Entry 8V5V (electron microscopy, 2.93 A resolution); this record covers chains E and F of the 9 polymer chains in the assembly.

# Chain E (and F)
Name: Spike protein S2, Fibritin
From: Severe acute respiratory syndrome coronavirus 2
Notes: chain F of this document is another copy of the same molecule, construct and numbering; everything in this record applies to it too
UniProtKB: chimeric construct of P0DTC2, P10104: residues 691-1211 from P0DTC2 (SPIKE_SARS2) positions 691-1211 (same numbers); residues 1214-1240 from P10104 positions 458-484 (UniProt number = residue number - 756)
Chain sequence (588 residues; numbered 691 to 1278; the number before each row is that of its first residue):
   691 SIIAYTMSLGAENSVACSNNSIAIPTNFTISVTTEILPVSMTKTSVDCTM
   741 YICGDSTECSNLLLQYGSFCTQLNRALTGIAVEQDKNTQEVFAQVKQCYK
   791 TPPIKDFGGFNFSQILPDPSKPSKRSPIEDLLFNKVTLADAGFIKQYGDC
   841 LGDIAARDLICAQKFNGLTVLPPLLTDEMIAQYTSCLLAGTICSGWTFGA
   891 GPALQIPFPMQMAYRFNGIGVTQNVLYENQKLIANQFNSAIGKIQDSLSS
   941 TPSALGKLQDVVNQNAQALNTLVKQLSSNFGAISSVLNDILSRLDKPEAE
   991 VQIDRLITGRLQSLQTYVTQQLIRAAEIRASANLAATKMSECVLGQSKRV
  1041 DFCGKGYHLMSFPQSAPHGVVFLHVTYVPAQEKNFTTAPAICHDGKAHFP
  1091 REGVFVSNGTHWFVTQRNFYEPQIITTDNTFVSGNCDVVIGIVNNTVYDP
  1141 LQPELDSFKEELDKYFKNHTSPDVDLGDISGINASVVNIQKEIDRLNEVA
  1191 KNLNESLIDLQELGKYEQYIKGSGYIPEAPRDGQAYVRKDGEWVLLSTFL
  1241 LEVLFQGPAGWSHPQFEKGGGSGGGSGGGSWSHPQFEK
Disordered / not traced: 691-705, 1150-1278
Sequence notes: engineered mutation Cys707 (Tyr in P0DTC2), Pro817 (Phe in P0DTC2), Cys876 (Ala in P0DTC2), Cys883 (Thr in P0DTC2), Pro892 (Ala in P0DTC2), Pro899 (Ala in P0DTC2), Pro942 (Ala in P0DTC2), Pro987 (Val in P0DTC2); conflict Cys788 (Ile in P0DTC2), Leu1235 (Phe479 in P10104); linker (1212-1213); expression tag (1241-1278)
UniProt features mapped onto this chain:
  - region: Ser816 to Tyr837 (Fusion peptide 1), Lys835 to Phe855 (Fusion peptide 2), Asp1163 to Glu1202 (Heptad repeat 2)
  - site: Arg815, Ser816 (Cleavage)
  - glycosylation (N-linked (GlcNAc...) asparagine): Asn709 (high mannose), Asn717 (hybrid), Asn801 (hybrid), Asn1074 (hybrid), Asn1098 (complex), Asn1134 (complex), Asn1158 (complex), Asn1173 (complex), Asn1194 (complex)
Disulfide bonds: Cys738-Cys760, Cys743-Cys749, Cys788-Cys876, Cys840-Cys851, Cys1032-Cys1043, Cys1082-Cys1126
Glycans and other covalent adducts: N-acetylglucosamine (NAG) linked to Asn709, Asn717, Asn801, Asn1074, Asn1098, Asn1134
What the authors report for this chain:
  - post-translational modification sites: Asn709, Asn717, Asn801, Asn1074, Asn1098, Asn1134
  - conformationally variable residues (domain motion, loop rearrangement, order/disorder transition): Phe833 to Asn856, Gly885 to Pro897, Pro987
  - self-association interface (contacts with another copy of this molecule); pairs are residue here / residue on that copy: Lys1038-Phe888

# Chain E / chain F interface
Inter-chain disulfides: Cys707(E)-Cys883(F)
Residue-residue contacts - 37 pairs, chain E then chain F:
  Ala706(E) - Gln895(F)
  Cys707(E) - Cys883(F)  disulfide
  Ser708(E) - Gln895(F)  hydrogen bond (backbone-side chain)
  Ser708(E) - Pro897(F)
  Asn709(E) - Pro897(F)
  Ser711(E) - Gln895(F)  hydrogen bond (backbone-side chain)
  Ser711(E) - Pro897(F)
  Ile712(E) - Gln895(F)
  Ile712(E) - Met900(F)  hydrophobic
  Ala713(E) - Leu894(F)
  Ala713(E) - Gln895(F)  hydrogen bond (backbone-backbone)
  Pro715(E) - Leu894(F)
  Lys1038(E) - Phe888(F)
  Arg1039(E) - Phe888(F)
  Val1040(E) - Phe888(F)  hydrogen bond (backbone-backbone)
  Val1040(E) - Ala890(F)  hydrophobic
  Asp1041(E) - Ala890(F)
  Glu1072(E) - Leu894(F)
  Thr1077(E) - Met900(F)
  Pro1079(E) - Tyr917(F)  hydrophobic
  Phe1089(E) - Tyr917(F)  hydrophobic
  Val1094(E) - Met900(F)  hydrophobic
  Val1094(E) - Tyr904(F)
  Arg1107(E) - Leu894(F)
  Arg1107(E) - Gln895(F)
  Arg1107(E) - Ile896(F)
  Arg1107(E) - Tyr904(F)
  Ser1123(E) - Asn914(F)
  Ser1123(E) - Glu918(F)
  Asn1125(E) - Glu918(F)
  Val1128(E) - Glu918(F)
  Val1129(E) - Tyr917(F)
  Ile1130(E) - Gln920(F)
  Ile1130(E) - Lys921(F)
  Leu1141(E) - Leu1141(F)  hydrophobic
  Leu1141(E) - Glu1144(F)
  Leu1145(E) - Glu1144(F)
Also at the interface, not in a pair above, chain E (30 interface residues in all): Asn710, Ile714, Arg1091, Phe1121, Gly1124
Also at the interface, not in a pair above, chain F (23 interface residues in all): Tyr789, Pro792, Ser884, Gly889, Asp1118, Leu1145, Phe1148

# Summary
Chain E and chain F form an interface of 30 and 23 residues respectively; the contacts include 1 disulfide
bond and 4 hydrogen bonds. Among the polar pairs are Ser708(E)-Gln895(F), Ser711(E)-Gln895(F) and
Ala713(E)-Gln895(F). The paper reports modification sites Asn709(E), Asn717(E) and Asn801(E) among others;
conformational variability at Phe833(E), Gly885(E) and Pro987(E).
Chain E and chain F are both Spike protein S2, Fibritin (Severe acute respiratory syndrome coronavirus 2); the
structure, Structure of a SARS-CoV-2 spike S2 subunit in a pre-fusion, open conformation, was determined by
electron microscopy.
